PDB entry 5CP6 | X-ray diffraction, 2.60 A resolution | chains I and C of the 10 polymer chains in the assembly

# Chain I
Molecule: 145-nt DNA strand
Sequence (145 nucleotides; each row starts with the number of its first residue; numbers below 1 keep their minus sign (DA-72 is residue -72)):
   -72 ATCAATATCCACCTGCAGATACTACCAAAAGTGTATTTGGAAACTGCTCC
   -22 ATCAAAAGGCATGTTCAGCTGAATCAGCTGAACATGCCTTTTGATGGAGC
    28 AGTTTCCAAATACACTTTTGGTAGTATCTGCAGGTGGATATTGAT

# Chain C
Protein: Histone H2A
From: Xenopus laevis
Reference sequence: Q6AZJ8 (Q6AZJ8_XENLA); aligned to UniProt positions 2-129 over residues 1-128 (the alignment contains insertions or deletions, so no single offset holds)
Sequence (128 residues; row label = number of the first residue in the row):
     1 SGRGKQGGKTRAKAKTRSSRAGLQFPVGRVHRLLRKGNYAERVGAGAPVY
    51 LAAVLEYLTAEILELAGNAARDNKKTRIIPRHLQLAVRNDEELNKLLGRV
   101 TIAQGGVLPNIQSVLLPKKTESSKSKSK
Disordered / not traced: 1-13, 120-128

# Interface between chain I and chain C
Pairs across the interface (14):
  DA-54(I) - Arg77(C)  sugar contact
  DA-44(I) - Arg32(C)  phosphate contact
  DA-43(I) - Gly28(C)  phosphate contact
  DA-43(I) - Arg29(C)  hydrogen bond to the phosphate
  DA-43(I) - Arg32(C)  salt bridge to the phosphate
  DG-42(I) - Lys15(C)  phosphate contact
  DG-42(I) - Thr16(C)  phosphate contact
  DG-42(I) - Arg17(C)  salt bridge to the phosphate
  DG-42(I) - Gly28(C)  phosphate contact
  DT-41(I) - Ala14(C)  phosphate contact
  DT-41(I) - Lys15(C)  hydrogen bond to the phosphate
  DT-41(I) - Arg20(C)  salt bridge to the phosphate
  DT-35(I) - Arg42(C)  sugar contact
  DG-34(I) - Arg42(C)  hydrogen bond to the sugar

# Overview
7 residues of chain I and 10 residues of chain C are in contact, with 3 hydrogen bonds and 3 salt bridges.
Among the polar pairs are DG-34(I)-Arg42(C), DA-43(I)-Arg29(C) and DT-41(I)-Lys15(C).
Here chain I is a 145-nt DNA strand and chain C is Histone H2A (Xenopus laevis). Entry 5CP6 (Nucleosome Core
Particle with Adducts from the Anticancer Compound,
[(eta6-5,8,9,10-tetrahydroanthracene)Ru(ethylenediamine)Cl][PF6]) was determined by X-ray diffraction.
